Entry 3G03 (X-ray diffraction, 1.80 A resolution); this record covers chains A and B.

[Chain A]
Molecule: E3 ubiquitin-protein ligase Mdm2
From: Homo sapiens
Notes: EC 6.3.2.-; fragment: N-terminal p53 binding domain
UniProt: Q00987 (MDM2_HUMAN); residue numbers follow UniProt; this construct covers 18-125
Chain sequence (109 residues; each row starts with the number of its first residue):
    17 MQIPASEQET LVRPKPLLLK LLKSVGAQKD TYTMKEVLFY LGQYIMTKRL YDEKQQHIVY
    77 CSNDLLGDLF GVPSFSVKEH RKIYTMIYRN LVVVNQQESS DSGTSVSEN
Not modelled in the structure: 17-24, 112-125
Construct notes: expression tag (17)
Curated features (UniProtKB/Swiss-Prot):
  - mutagenesis: G58 (G58A: No effect on its ability to induce apoptosis)

[Chain B]
Molecule: High affinity synthetic peptide
Chain sequence (12 residues; row label = number of the first residue in the row):
    17 LTFEHYWAQL TS
Not modelled in the structure: 28

[How chain A and chain B interact]
Contacting residue pairs - 22 pairs, chain A then chain B:
  L54(A) - W23(B)  hydrogen bond (backbone-side chain)
  L57(A) - W23(B)  hydrophobic
  G58(A) - F19(B)
  G58(A) - W23(B)
  I61(A) - F19(B)  hydrophobic
  I61(A) - W23(B)  hydrophobic
  M62(A) - F19(B)  hydrophobic
  M62(A) - E20(B)
  Y67(A) - F19(B)  hydrophobic
  Q72(A) - L17(B)
  Q72(A) - T18(B)
  Q72(A) - F19(B)  hydrogen bond (side chain-backbone)
  Q72(A) - Y22(B)
  H73(A) - Y22(B)
  V93(A) - F19(B)  hydrophobic
  V93(A) - Y22(B)
  V93(A) - W23(B)
  V93(A) - L26(B)
  K94(A) - Y22(B)
  H96(A) - L26(B)
  I99(A) - L26(B)  hydrophobic
  Y100(A) - L26(B)  hydrogen bond (side chain-backbone)
Other interface residues (no listed pair), chain A (14 interface residues in all): V75
Other interface residues (no listed pair), chain B (9 interface residues in all): Q25, T27

[In short]
The interface between chain A and chain B involves 14 residues on one side and 9 on the other; the contacts
include 3 hydrogen bonds. Among the polar pairs are L54(A)-W23(B), Q72(A)-F19(B) and Y100(A)-L26(B). From
UniProt: one mutagenesis site on chain A.
Here chain A is E3 ubiquitin-protein ligase Mdm2 (Homo sapiens) and chain B is High affinity synthetic
peptide. Entry 3G03 (Structure of human MDM2 in complex with high affinity peptide) was determined by X-ray
diffraction (same publication as 3FDO).
